PDB entry 8WDH | X-ray diffraction, 1.70 A resolution | chain A

Chain A:
Name: Xylose isomerase
From: Streptomyces rubiginosus
UniProt: P24300 (XYLA_STRRU); numbering as in UniProt (aligned over 3-387)
Sequence (385 residues; each row starts with the number of its first residue):
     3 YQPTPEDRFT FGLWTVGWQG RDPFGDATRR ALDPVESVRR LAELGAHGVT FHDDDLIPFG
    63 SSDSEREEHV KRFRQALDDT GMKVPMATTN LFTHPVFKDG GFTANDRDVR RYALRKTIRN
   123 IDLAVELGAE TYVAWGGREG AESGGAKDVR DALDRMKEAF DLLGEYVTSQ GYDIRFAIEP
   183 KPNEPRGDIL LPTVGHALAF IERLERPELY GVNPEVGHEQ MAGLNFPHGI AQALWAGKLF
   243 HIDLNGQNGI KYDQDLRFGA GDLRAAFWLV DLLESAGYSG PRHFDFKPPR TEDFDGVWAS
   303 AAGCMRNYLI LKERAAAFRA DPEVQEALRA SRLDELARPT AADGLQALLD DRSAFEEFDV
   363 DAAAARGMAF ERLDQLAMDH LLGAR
Not modelled in the structure: 387
Swiss-Prot annotation at these positions:
  - active site: H54, D57
  - binding site (Mg(2+)): E181, E217, H220, D245, D255, D257, D287
Ion coordination: Mg2+ site 1: E181, E217, D287; Mg2+ site 2 near D257 (its only coordinating residue here)
Reported in the primary citation:
  - Mg2+ coordination: E217, D245, D257, D287

Summary:
E181, E217 and D287 form the Mg2+ site 1. Curated annotation (UniProt) lists active-site residues H54 and D57
and 7 Mg2+-binding residues. From the paper: Mg2+ coordination by E217, D245 and D257 among others.
Chain A is Xylose isomerase (Streptomyces rubiginosus); the structure, Crystal structure of glucose isomerase
by fixed-target pink-beam serial synchrotron crystallography, was determined by X-ray diffraction (same
publication as 8WDI).
